Entry 2YIL (X-ray diffraction, 1.95 A resolution); this record covers chains A and B.

Chain A (and B):
Protein: Microneme antigen L2
Source organism: Sarcocystis muris
Notes: chain B of this document is another copy of the same molecule, construct and numbering; everything in this record applies to it too
UniProt: P81860 (MIA2_SARMU); residues 1-138 here = UniProt positions 1-138
Sequence (138 residues; row label = number of the first residue in the row):
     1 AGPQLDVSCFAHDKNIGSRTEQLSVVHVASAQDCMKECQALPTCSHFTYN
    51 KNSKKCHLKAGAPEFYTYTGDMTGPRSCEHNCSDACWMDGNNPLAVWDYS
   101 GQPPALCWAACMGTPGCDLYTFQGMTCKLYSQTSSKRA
Unresolved in the structure: 1-3, 135-138 (chain B: 1-4, 134-138)
Disulfide bonds: Cys9-Cys78, Cys34-Cys56, Cys38-Cys44, Cys82-Cys86, Cys107-Cys127, Cys111-Cys117
Curated features (UniProtKB/Swiss-Prot):
  - binding site (a carbohydrate): Ser18, Lys59, Tyr66, Asp71

Chain A / chain B interface:
Pairs across the interface (98):
  Cys9(A) with Pro103(B)
  Ile16(A) with Gln102(B)
  Pro42(A) with Met112(B)
  Thr43(A) with Met112(B)
  Cys44(A) with Met112(B)
  Ser45(A) with Ala109(B); Met112(B)
  His46(A) with Leu106(B)
  Ala60(A) with Gly113(B)
  Gly61(A) with Gly113(B)
  Ala62(A) with Trp97(B), hydrophobic; Ala110(B), hydrophobic; Gly113(B); Thr114(B)
  Pro63(A) with Tyr99(B), hydrogen bond (backbone-side chain); Leu106(B); Ala110(B)
  Phe65(A) with Tyr99(B), hydrophobic; Gln102(B); Leu106(B), hydrophobic
  Thr73(A) with Leu106(B)
  Gly74(A) with Leu106(B)
  Pro75(A) with Ala105(B), hydrophobic; Leu106(B)
  Arg76(A) with Trp108(B)
  Ser77(A) with Ala105(B)
  His80(A) with Pro104(B); Ala105(B), hydrogen bond (backbone-backbone); Trp108(B), hydrogen bond
  Asn81(A) with Pro104(B)
  Cys82(A) with Pro104(B); Tyr120(B), hydrogen bond (backbone-side chain)
  Ser83(A) with Thr121(B); Phe122(B), hydrogen bond (backbone-backbone); Gln123(B)
  Asp84(A) with Thr121(B), hydrogen bond (backbone-side chain); Gln123(B), hydrogen bond (backbone-side chain)
  Ala85(A) with Tyr120(B)
  Cys86(A) with Leu119(B); Tyr120(B), hydrogen bond (backbone-backbone)
  Trp87(A) with Asp118(B); Leu119(B), hydrophobic; Gln132(B), hydrogen bond
  Met88(A) with Trp108(B); Cys111(B), hydrophobic; Met112(B); Asp118(B), hydrogen bond (backbone-backbone)
  Tyr99(A) with Pro63(B); Phe65(B)
  Gln102(A) with Ile16(B); Phe65(B)
  Pro103(A) with Cys9(B)
  Pro104(A) with His80(B); Asn81(B); Cys82(B)
  Ala105(A) with Pro75(B); Ser77(B); His80(B), hydrogen bond (backbone-backbone)
  Leu106(A) with His46(B); Pro63(B); Phe65(B), hydrophobic; Thr73(B); Gly74(B); Pro75(B)
  Trp108(A) with Arg76(B); His80(B), hydrogen bond; Met88(B)
  Ala109(A) with Ser45(B)
  Ala110(A) with Ala62(B), hydrophobic; Pro63(B)
  Cys111(A) with Met88(B), hydrophobic
  Met112(A) with Pro42(B); Thr43(B); Cys44(B); Ser45(B); Met88(B)
  Gly113(A) with Ala60(B); Gly61(B); Ala62(B)
  Thr114(A) with Ala62(B)
  Asp118(A) with Trp87(B); Met88(B), hydrogen bond (backbone-backbone)
  Leu119(A) with Cys86(B); Trp87(B), hydrophobic
  Tyr120(A) with His80(B); Cys82(B), hydrogen bond (side chain-backbone); Asp84(B); Ala85(B); Cys86(B), hydrogen bond (backbone-backbone)
  Thr121(A) with Asp84(B)
  Phe122(A) with Ser83(B), hydrogen bond (backbone-backbone); Asp84(B)
  Gln123(A) with Ser83(B); Gln123(B)
  Gln132(A) with Trp87(B), hydrogen bond; Gln132(B); Thr133(B), hydrogen bond (side chain-backbone)
  Thr133(A) with Gln132(B), hydrogen bond (backbone-side chain)
Also at the interface, not in a pair above, chain A (51 interface residues in all): Phe10, Cys78, Trp97, Cys117
Also at the interface, not in a pair above, chain B (51 interface residues in all): Phe10, Cys78, Cys117

Overview:
The chain A/chain B interface involves 51 residues from each chain; the contacts include 19 hydrogen bonds.
Among the polar pairs are Pro63(A)-Tyr99(B), His80(A)-Trp108(B) and Cys82(A)-Tyr120(B). Curated annotation
(UniProt) lists 4 carbohydrate-binding residues on chain A.
Chain A and chain B are both Microneme antigen L2 (Sarcocystis muris); the structure, Crystal Structure of
Parasite Sarcocystis muris Lectin SML-2, was determined by X-ray diffraction (same publication as 2YIO).
